Entry 8AB7 (electron microscopy, 3.30 A resolution); this record covers chains C and G of the 20 polymer chains in the assembly.

[Chain C]
Molecule: Cytochrome b
Source organism: Yarrowia lipolytica
UniProtKB: Q9B6D0 (CYB_YARLI); residue numbers follow UniProt; this construct covers 1-385
Chain sequence (385 residues; row label = number of the first residue in the row):
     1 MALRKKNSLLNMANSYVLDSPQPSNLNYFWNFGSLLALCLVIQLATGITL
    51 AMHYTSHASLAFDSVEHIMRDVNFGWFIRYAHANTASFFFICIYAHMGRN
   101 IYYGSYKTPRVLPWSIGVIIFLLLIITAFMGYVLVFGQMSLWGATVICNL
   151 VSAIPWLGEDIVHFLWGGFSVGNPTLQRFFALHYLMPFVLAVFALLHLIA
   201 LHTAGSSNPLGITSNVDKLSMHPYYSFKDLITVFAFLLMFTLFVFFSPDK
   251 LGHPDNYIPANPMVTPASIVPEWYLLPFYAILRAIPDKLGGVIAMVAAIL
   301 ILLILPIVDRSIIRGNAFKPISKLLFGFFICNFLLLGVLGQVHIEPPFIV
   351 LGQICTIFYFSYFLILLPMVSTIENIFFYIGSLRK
Not modelled in the structure: 384-385
Curated features (UniProtKB/Swiss-Prot):
  - binding site (heme b): H82, H96, H183, H197
  - binding site (a ubiquinone): H202
Bound ions: heme Fe site 1: H82, H183; heme Fe site 2: H96, H197
Residues lining bound ligands:
  - Atovaquone (AOQ; 2-[trans-4-(4-chlorophenyl)cyclohexyl]-3-hydroxynaphthalene-1,4-dione): L122, I125, F129, M139, W142, G143, V146, I147, L150, I269, P271, L275, F278, Y279, L282, M295, V296, I299
  - AWB ([(2R,3S,6S,7R,8R)-3-[(3-formamido-2-oxidanyl-phenyl)carbonylamino]-8-hexyl-2,6-dimethyl-4,9-bis(oxidanylidene)-1,5-dioxonan-7-yl] 3-methylbutanoate): A13, Y16, V17, Q22, L26, W30, N31, G33, S34, A37, L40, A191, A194, L195, L198, S206, M221, Y225, K228, D229
  - heme (HEM), molecule 1: W30, F32, G33, S34, L36, A37, L40, F89, I93, H96, M97, R99, N100, S105, R110, P113, W114, G117, V118, I120, F121, L190, A194, H197, L198, L201, S206, S207
  - heme (HEM), molecule 2: L40, Q43, L44, G47, I48, L50, A51, Y54, V65, R79, H82, A83, A86, F89, L124, T127, A128, G131, Y132, L134, V135, F180, H183, Y184, P187, E272, Y274
  - 1,2-diacyl-sn-glycero-3-phosphocholine (PC1): N27, F29, Y94, A95, M97, G98, R99, Y102, Y103, P209, L210, A317, F318, K323, F326, G327, I330, C331, F333
  - phosphatidylethanolamine (PTY), molecule 1: S34, A37, L38, V41, H222, P223, S226, F227, D229, L230, V233, F234
  - phosphatidylethanolamine (PTY), molecule 2: I42, F74, F77, F234, L237, F240, F245

[Chain G]
Molecule: Cytochrome b-c1 complex subunit 7
Source organism: Yarrowia lipolytica
UniProtKB: Q6C3K7 (QCR7_YARLI); residues 1-128 here = UniProt positions 1-128
Chain sequence (128 residues; numbered 1 to 128; the number before each row is that of its first residue):
     1 MASITSVVKTSELILKSPLLSKIVVPLAKTYVKFSGYRQLGFKMNDLIIE
    51 ETPNMQLALRRLPPTESYDRVYRLIRATQFSLSHKLATGNDITKPEEDDH
   101 YLIPYILDVEAEAFEKDALDNLEVVKRK
Not modelled in the structure: 1, 126-128

[How chain C and chain G interact]
Contacting residue pairs - 75 pairs, chain C then chain G:
  S24(C) - T78(G)
  S24(C) - L82(G)
  N25(C) - T78(G)
  N25(C) - S81(G)  hydrogen bond
  N25(C) - L82(G)
  K107(C) - I49(G)
  T108(C) - E51(G)
  P109(C) - E51(G)
  L210(C) - L40(G)  hydrophobic
  L210(C) - F42(G)  hydrophobic
  L210(C) - A77(G)
  L210(C) - S81(G)
  I212(C) - F42(G)  hydrophobic
  I212(C) - D46(G)
  I212(C) - L74(G)  hydrophobic
  I212(C) - T78(G)
  T213(C) - E50(G)  hydrogen bond
  T213(C) - E51(G)
  T213(C) - L74(G)
  V216(C) - V71(G)  hydrophobic
  V216(C) - L74(G)  hydrophobic
  V216(C) - I75(G)
  D217(C) - I75(G)
  R310(C) - A2(G)
  I312(C) - A2(G)
  I312(C) - I4(G)  hydrophobic
  I312(C) - V7(G)  hydrophobic
  I312(C) - I48(G)
  I312(C) - I49(G)  hydrogen bond (backbone-backbone)
  I313(C) - L47(G)
  I313(C) - I49(G)
  R314(C) - I49(G)
  R314(C) - E51(G)  salt bridge
  F318(C) - Y31(G)
  F318(C) - S35(G)  hydrogen bond (backbone-side chain)
  F318(C) - Y37(G)  hydrophobic
  F318(C) - F42(G)  hydrophobic
  F318(C) - L47(G)  hydrophobic
  K319(C) - Y31(G)
  P320(C) - Y31(G)
  P320(C) - F34(G)
  P320(C) - S35(G)
  I321(C) - Y31(G)  hydrophobic
  E374(C) - Y31(G)  hydrogen bond
  N375(C) - A2(G)
  N375(C) - V7(G)
  I376(C) - T10(G)
  I376(C) - S11(G)
  I376(C) - I14(G)  hydrophobic
  F377(C) - V24(G)  hydrophobic
  F377(C) - A28(G)
  F377(C) - Y31(G)  hydrophobic
  F377(C) - V32(G)
  F378(C) - Y31(G)
  F378(C) - S35(G)
  F378(C) - Y37(G)  hydrophobic
  F378(C) - M44(G)
  Y379(C) - V8(G)  hydrophobic
  Y379(C) - S11(G)
  Y379(C) - M44(G)  hydrophobic
  Y379(C) - H100(G)
  I380(C) - S11(G)
  I380(C) - I14(G)  hydrophobic
  I380(C) - A28(G)  hydrophobic
  G381(C) - A28(G)
  G381(C) - K29(G)
  G381(C) - V32(G)
  G381(C) - R38(G)
  S382(C) - Y37(G)
  S382(C) - R38(G)
  S382(C) - M44(G)
  S382(C) - D98(G)
  S382(C) - H100(G)  hydrogen bond
  L383(C) - L15(G)  hydrophobic
  L383(C) - H100(G)
Other interface residues (no listed pair), chain C (30 interface residues in all): S311, A317
Other interface residues (no listed pair), chain G (42 interface residues in all): S3, V25, L27, G36, T52, R70, I103

[Overview]
The interface between chain C and chain G involves 30 residues on one side and 42 on the other; the contacts
include 6 hydrogen bonds and 1 salt bridge. Polar contacts include R314(C)-E51(G), N25(C)-S81(G) and
T213(C)-E50(G).
Here chain C is Cytochrome b and chain G is Cytochrome b-c1 complex subunit 7, both from Yarrowia lipolytica.
Entry 8AB7 (Complex III2 from Yarrowia lipolytica, atovaquone and antimycin A bound) was determined by
electron microscopy, deposited together with 8AB6, 8AB8, 8AB9, 8ABA, 8ABB, 8ABE and 11 further entries.
